Entry 4HDH (X-ray diffraction, 2.28 A resolution); this record covers chain A.

[Chain A]
Name: Polyprotein
Organism: Japanese encephalitis virus
Notes: EC 2.7.7.48; fragment: RNA dependent RNA polymerase module, Residues 272-905
UniProt: G3LHD9 (G3LHD9_9FLAV); residues 272-905 here correspond to UniProt positions 2799-3432 (UniProt number = residue number + 2527)
Amino-acid sequence (639 residues; row label = number of the first residue in the row):
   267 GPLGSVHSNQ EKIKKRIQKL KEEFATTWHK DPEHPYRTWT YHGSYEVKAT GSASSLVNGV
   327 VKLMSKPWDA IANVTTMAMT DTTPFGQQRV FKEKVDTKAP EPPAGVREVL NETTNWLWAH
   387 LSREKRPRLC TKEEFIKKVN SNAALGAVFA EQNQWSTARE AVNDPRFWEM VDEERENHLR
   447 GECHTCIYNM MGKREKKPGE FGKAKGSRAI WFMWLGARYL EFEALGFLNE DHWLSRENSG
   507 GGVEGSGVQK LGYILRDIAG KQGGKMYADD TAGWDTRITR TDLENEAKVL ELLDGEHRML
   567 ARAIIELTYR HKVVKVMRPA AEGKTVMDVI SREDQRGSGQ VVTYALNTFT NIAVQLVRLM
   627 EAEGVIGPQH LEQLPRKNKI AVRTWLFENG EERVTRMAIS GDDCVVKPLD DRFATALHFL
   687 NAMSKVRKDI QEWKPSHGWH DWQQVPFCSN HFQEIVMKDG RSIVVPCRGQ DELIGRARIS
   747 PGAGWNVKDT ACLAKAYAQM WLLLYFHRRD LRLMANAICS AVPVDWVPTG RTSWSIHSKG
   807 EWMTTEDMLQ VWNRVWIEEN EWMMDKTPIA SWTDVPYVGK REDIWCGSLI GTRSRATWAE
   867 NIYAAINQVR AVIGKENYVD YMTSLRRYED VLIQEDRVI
Disordered / not traced: 267-273, 318-321, 891-905
Differences from the reference sequence: expression tag (267-271); conflict Arg373 (Lys2900 in G3LHD9), Asn429 (Asp2956 in G3LHD9), Ala836 (Thr3363 in G3LHD9)
Ion coordination: Zn2+ site 1: Glu440, His444, Cys449, Cys452; Zn2+ site 2: His717, Cys733, Cys852
Residues lining bound ligands: ATP (adenosine-5'-triphosphate): Arg460, Lys463, Arg474, Tyr610, Asn613, Ser666, Gly667, Asp668, Asp669, Cys714, Ser715, Arg734, Arg742, Ser799, Trp800, Ser801, His803
From the paper describing this entry:
  - binding site for ATP: Cys714, Ser715, Ser801
  - mutagenesis - D541A, S604A, R734A, R742A: abolished catalytic activity on initiation
  - mutagenesis - S799A, S799Y: increased catalytic activity on initiate RNA synthesis
  - mutagenesis - R734A, R742A, S799A, S799Y: unchanged catalytic activity on elongation
  - mutagenesis - D541A, S604A: decreased catalytic activity on elongation
  - mutagenesis - D541A/S604A: abolished catalytic activity on primer extension

[In short]
Chain A binds ATP. The Zn2+ site 1 is built by Glu440, His444, Cys449 and Cys452. The Zn2+ site 2 is built by
His717, Cys733 and Cys852. From the paper: a binding site for ATP at Cys714, Ser715 and Ser801; D541A, S604A
and R734A, among others, abolish catalytic activity on initiation; 7 substitutions were tested in all.
Chain A is Polyprotein (Japanese encephalitis virus); the structure, Crystal Structure of viral RdRp in
complex with ATP, was determined by X-ray diffraction together with 4HDG and 4MTP from the same study.
